PDB entry 6T3M | X-ray diffraction, 1.38 A resolution | chains L and H of the 3 polymer chains in the assembly

Chain L:
Protein: Prothrombin
Organism: Homo sapiens
Notes: EC 3.4.21.5
UniProt: P00734 (THRB_HUMAN); the construct lacks a stretch of the UniProt sequence, so the offset changes along the chain: -2 to 0 = UniProt 328-330; 1-14 = UniProt 336-349; 15-17 = UniProt 361-363
Sequence (36 residues; numbered -2 to 17 plus 16 insertion-coded residues; the number before each row is that of its first residue; a row labelled like 14A-14K holds insertion residues (14A, then the next letters in order); numbers below 1 keep their minus sign (Thr-2 is residue -2)):
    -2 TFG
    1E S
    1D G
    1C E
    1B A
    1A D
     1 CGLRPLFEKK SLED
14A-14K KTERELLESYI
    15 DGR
Not modelled in the structure: -2 to 0, 15-17
Swiss-Prot annotation at these positions:
  - site: Arg17 (Cleavage)
Small-molecule neighbours: MD8 ((2S)-1-[(2R)-2-azanyl-3-phenyl-propanoyl]-N-[(4-hydroxyphenyl)methyl]pyrrolidine-2-carboxamide): Glu1C, Gly1D, Ser1E

Chain H:
Protein: Prothrombin
Organism: Homo sapiens
Notes: EC 3.4.21.5
UniProt: P00734 (THRB_HUMAN); the construct lacks a stretch of the UniProt sequence and is renumbered around it, so the offset changes along the chain: 16-36 = UniProt 364-384; 37-60 = UniProt 386-409; 61-77 = UniProt 419-435; 78-97 = UniProt 437-456; 7 more segments
Sequence (259 residues; each row starts with the number of its first residue; note: 3 numbers in that range are skipped by the numbering (no residue carries them; nothing is unmodelled there); a row labelled like 60A-60I holds insertion residues (60A, then the next letters in order)):
    16 IVEGSDAEIG MSPWQVMLFR K
   36A S
    37 PQELLCGASL ISDRWVLTAA HCLL
60A-60I YPPWDKNFT
    61 ENDLLVRIGK HSRTRYE
   77A R
    78 NIEKISMLEK IYIHPRYNWR
   97A E
    98 NLDRDIALMK LKKPVAFSDY IHPVCLPDRE TA
129A-129C ASL
   130 LQAGYKGRVT GWGNLKET
147A-147G WTANVGK
   150 GQPSVLQVVN LPIVERPVCK DSTRIRITDN MFCAG
  184A Y
   185 KP
186A-186D DEGK
   187 RGDACEGDSG GPFVMKSP
204A-204B FN
   205 NRWYQMGIVS WGE
   219 GCD
  221A R
   222 DGKYGFYTHV FRLKKWIQKV IDQFGE
Not modelled in the structure: 147A-147G, 247
Swiss-Prot annotation at these positions:
  - region: Ala183 to Val200 (High affinity receptor-binding region which is also known as the TP508 peptide)
  - active site (Charge relay system): His57, Asp102, Ser195
  - glycosylation: Asn60G (N-linked (GlcNAc...) (complex) asparagine)
Disulfide bonds: Cys42-Cys58, Cys168-Cys182, Cys191-Cys220
Glycans and other covalent adducts: N-acetylglucosamine (NAG) linked to Asn60G
Ion coordination: Na+ site 1: Lys169, Thr172, Phe204A; Na+ site 2: Arg221A, Lys224
Small-molecule neighbours:
  - MD8 ((2S)-1-[(2R)-2-azanyl-3-phenyl-propanoyl]-N-[(4-hydroxyphenyl)methyl]pyrrolidine-2-carboxamide), molecule 1: Ile47, Ser48, Leu123, Pro124, Val231, Phe232, Lys235, Ile238, Gln239, Ile242
  - MD8, molecule 2: His57, Tyr60A, Trp60D, Glu97A, Asn98, Leu99, Ile174, Asp189, Ala190, Cys191, Glu192, Ser195, Val213, Ser214, Trp215, Gly216, Glu217, Gly219, Gly226, Phe227

Interface between chain L and chain H:
Residue-residue contacts (63):
  Cys1(L) - Pro120(H)
  Cys1(L) - Cys122(H)  disulfide
  Cys1(L) - Arg206(H)  hydrogen bond (backbone-side chain)
  Asp1A(L) - His119(H)  hydrogen bond (backbone-side chain)
  Asp1A(L) - Arg206(H)
  Ala1B(L) - Arg206(H)  hydrogen bond (backbone-side chain)
  Gly1D(L) - Phe114(H)
  Gly1D(L) - Pro120(H)
  Ser1E(L) - Ser48(H)
  Ser1E(L) - Asp49(H)  hydrogen bond (backbone-backbone)
  Ser1E(L) - Phe114(H)
  Gly2(L) - Trp29(H)
  Gly2(L) - Pro120(H)  hydrogen bond (backbone-backbone)
  Gly2(L) - Cys122(H)
  Gly2(L) - Arg206(H)
  Gly2(L) - Trp207(H)  hydrogen bond (backbone-backbone)
  Leu3(L) - His119(H)  hydrogen bond (backbone-side chain)
  Leu3(L) - Asn205(H)
  Leu3(L) - Arg206(H)
  Arg4(L) - Gly25(H)
  Arg4(L) - Met26(H)  hydrogen bond (side chain-backbone)
  Arg4(L) - Pro28(H)
  Arg4(L) - Trp29(H)
  Arg4(L) - Arg137(H)
  Arg4(L) - Trp207(H)
  Pro5(L) - Ser115(H)
  Pro5(L) - Asp116(H)
  Pro5(L) - His119(H)
  Leu6(L) - Ile24(H)
  Leu6(L) - Asp116(H)
  Phe7(L) - Glu23(H)
  Phe7(L) - Ile24(H)
  Phe7(L) - Gly25(H)
  Phe7(L) - Met26(H)  hydrophobic
  Glu8(L) - Lys202(H)  salt bridge
  Glu8(L) - Asn205(H)
  Glu8(L) - Trp207(H)  hydrogen bond
  Asp14(L) - Glu23(H)
  Asp14(L) - Met26(H)
  Asp14(L) - Arg137(H)  salt bridge
  Asp14(L) - Trp207(H)
  Lys14A(L) - Glu23(H)  hydrogen bond (backbone-side chain)
  Thr14B(L) - Arg137(H)  hydrogen bond
  Thr14B(L) - Asn159(H)  hydrogen bond
  Glu14C(L) - Arg137(H)
  Glu14C(L) - Lys202(H)  salt bridge
  Glu14E(L) - Lys135(H)  salt bridge
  Glu14E(L) - Asn159(H)  hydrogen bond
  Glu14E(L) - Tyr184A(H)  hydrogen bond
  Leu14F(L) - Lys135(H)
  Leu14F(L) - Gly136(H)
  Leu14F(L) - Asn159(H)
  Leu14F(L) - Trp207(H)  hydrophobic
  Leu14G(L) - Pro204(H)  hydrophobic
  Ser14I(L) - Gly133(H)
  Ser14I(L) - Tyr134(H)
  Ser14I(L) - Lys135(H)  hydrogen bond (side chain-backbone)
  Tyr14J(L) - Tyr134(H)  hydrophobic
  Tyr14J(L) - Lys135(H)  hydrogen bond (side chain-backbone)
  Tyr14J(L) - Met201(H)
  Tyr14J(L) - Lys202(H)
  Tyr14J(L) - Pro204(H)
  Ile14K(L) - Tyr134(H)
Also at the interface, not in a pair above, chain L (23 interface residues in all): Glu1C
Also at the interface, not in a pair above, chain H (30 interface residues in all): Tyr117, Val121, Leu129C
Disulfides between the chains: Cys1(L)-Cys122(H)

Overview:
The interface between chain L and chain H involves 23 residues on one side and 30 on the other, with 1
disulfide bond, 16 hydrogen bonds and 4 salt bridges. Polar contacts include Glu8(L)-Lys202(H),
Glu14E(L)-Lys135(H) and Asp14(L)-Arg137(H).
Here chain L is Prothrombin and chain H is Prothrombin, both from Homo sapiens. Entry 6T3M (Thrombin in
Complex with a D-Phe-Pro-p-phenol derivative) was determined by X-ray diffraction.
